PDB entry 7K9A | X-ray diffraction, 2.00 A resolution | chain A

== Chain A ==
Molecule: UDP-3-O-acyl-N-acetylglucosamine deacetylase
Organism: Pseudomonas aeruginosa (strain ATCC 15692 / DSM 22644 / CIP 104116 / JCM 14847 / LMG 12228 / 1C / PRS 101 / PAO1)
Notes: EC 3.5.1.108
UniProtKB: P47205 (LPXC_PSEAE); numbering as in UniProt (aligned over 1-303)
Amino-acid sequence (303 residues; row label = number of the first residue in the row):
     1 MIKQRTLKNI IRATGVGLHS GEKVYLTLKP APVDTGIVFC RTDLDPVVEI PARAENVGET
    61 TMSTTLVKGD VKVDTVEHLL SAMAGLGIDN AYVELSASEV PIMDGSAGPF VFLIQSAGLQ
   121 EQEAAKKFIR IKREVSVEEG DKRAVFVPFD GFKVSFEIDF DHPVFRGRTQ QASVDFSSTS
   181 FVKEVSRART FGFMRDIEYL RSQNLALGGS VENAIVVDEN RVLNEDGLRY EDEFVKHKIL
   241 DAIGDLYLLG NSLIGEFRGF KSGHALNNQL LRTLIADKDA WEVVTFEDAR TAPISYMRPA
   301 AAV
Unresolved in the structure: 300-303
Metal / ion sites: Zn2+: His78, His237, Asp241 (together with W4P)
Residues lining bound ligands: W4P (N-hydroxy-N-[(1S)-2-{5-[(4-{[2-(hydroxymethyl)-1H-imidazol-1-yl]methyl}phenyl)ethynyl]-1H-benzotriazol-1-yl}-1-(methylsulfanyl)ethyl]formamide): Leu18, His19, Met62, Ser63, Thr75, Glu77, His78, Ile102, Thr190, Phe191, Gly192, Met194, Ile197, Leu200, Arg201, Ala206, Gly209, Ser210, Val211, Ala214, Val216, His237, Asp241, His264
UniProt features mapped onto this chain:
  - active site: His264 (Proton donor)
  - binding site (Zn(2+)): His78, His237, Asp241

== Overview ==
Bound to chain A: compound W4P. The Zn2+ site is built by His78, His237 and Asp241. Curated annotation
(UniProt) lists active-site residue His264 and 3 Zn2+-binding residues.
Chain A is UDP-3-O-acyl-N-acetylglucosamine deacetylase (Pseudomonas aeruginosa (strain ATCC 15692 / DSM 22644
/ CIP 104116 / JCM 14847 / LMG 12228 / 1C / PRS 101 / PAO1)); the structure, Crystal Structure of P.
aeruginosa LpxC with N-Hydroxyformamide inhibitor, was determined by X-ray diffraction together with 7K99 from
the same study.
